7UIV - chains J and K of the 14 polymer chains in the assembly; structure by electron microscopy, 3.38 A resolution.

# Chain J (and K)
Molecule: ATP-dependent Clp protease proteolytic subunit
From: Escherichia coli
Notes: EC 3.4.21.92; chain K of this document is another copy of the same molecule, construct and numbering; everything in this record applies to it too
UniProtKB: A0A0K4NM46 (A0A0K4NM46_ECOLX); residues 1-193 here correspond to UniProt positions 15-207 (UniProt number = residue number + 14)
Sequence (201 residues; numbered 1 to 201; the number before each row is that of its first residue):
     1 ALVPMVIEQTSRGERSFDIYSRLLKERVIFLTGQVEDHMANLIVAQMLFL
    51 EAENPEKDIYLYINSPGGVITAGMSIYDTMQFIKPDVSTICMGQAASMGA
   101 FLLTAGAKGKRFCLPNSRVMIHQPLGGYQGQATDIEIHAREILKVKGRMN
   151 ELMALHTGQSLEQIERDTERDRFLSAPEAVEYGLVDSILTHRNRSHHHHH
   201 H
Unresolved in the structure: 1, 193-201
Sequence notes: expression tag (194-201)

# How chain J and chain K interact
Contacting residue pairs - 54 pairs, chain J then chain K:
  Val3(J) - Leu2(K)  hydrophobic
  Arg12(J) - Gln9(K)  hydrogen bond
  Arg12(J) - Gly13(K)
  Arg12(J) - Glu14(K)  salt bridge
  Arg15(J) - Ile7(K)
  Arg15(J) - Glu14(K)
  Phe17(J) - Ile7(K)  hydrophobic
  Asp18(J) - Leu2(K)
  Ser21(J) - Met5(K)
  Leu24(J) - Pro4(K)  hydrophobic
  Asp37(J) - Thr32(K)
  Asp37(J) - Asn64(K)
  His38(J) - Thr32(K)
  Asn41(J) - Tyr20(K)
  Asn41(J) - Phe30(K)
  Asn41(J) - Thr32(K)  hydrogen bond
  Leu42(J) - Val3(K)  hydrophobic
  Leu42(J) - Pro4(K)
  Leu42(J) - Ile19(K)  hydrophobic
  Leu42(J) - Tyr20(K)
  Val44(J) - Met92(K)  hydrophobic
  Ala45(J) - Ile19(K)  hydrophobic
  Gln46(J) - Pro4(K)
  Leu48(J) - Tyr62(K)  hydrophobic
  Phe49(J) - Val6(K)  hydrophobic
  Thr71(J) - Gly93(K)
  Thr71(J) - Gln94(K)  hydrogen bond
  Ser75(J) - Asn64(K)
  Ser75(J) - Gly93(K)
  Tyr77(J) - Asn116(K)
  Asp78(J) - Leu114(K)
  Asp78(J) - Pro115(K)
  Asp78(J) - Asn116(K)  hydrogen bond
  Thr79(J) - Met92(K)
  Gln81(J) - Pro115(K)
  Gln81(J) - Asn116(K)
  Phe82(J) - Leu189(K)  hydrophobic
  Phe82(J) - Thr190(K)
  Phe82(J) - His191(K)
  Tyr128(J) - Asp171(K)
  Thr133(J) - Arg170(K)
  Asp134(J) - Arg170(K)  salt bridge
  Asp134(J) - Asp171(K)
  Ile137(J) - Asp171(K)
  Ile137(J) - Phe173(K)  hydrophobic
  His138(J) - Asp171(K)  salt bridge
  His138(J) - Phe173(K)
  Glu141(J) - Arg118(K)  salt bridge
  Glu141(J) - Phe173(K)
  Lys144(J) - Arg118(K)
  Val145(J) - Arg118(K)
  Arg148(J) - Asn116(K)  hydrogen bond (side chain-backbone)
  Arg148(J) - Arg118(K)
  Leu152(J) - Asn116(K)
Other interface residues (no listed pair), chain J (37 interface residues in all): Glu14, Glu53, Met74, Gln131
Other interface residues (no listed pair), chain K (32 interface residues in all): Leu23, Gly33, Ser117, Arg192

# Summary
Chain J and chain K form an interface of 37 and 32 residues respectively; the contacts include 5 hydrogen
bonds and 4 salt bridges. Among the polar pairs are Arg12(J)-Glu14(K), Asp134(J)-Arg170(K) and
His138(J)-Asp171(K).
Both chains are ATP-dependent Clp protease proteolytic subunit (Escherichia coli). Entry 7UIV (ClpAP complex
bound to ClpS N-terminal extension, class IIa) was determined by electron microscopy, deposited together with
7UIW, 7UIX, 7UIZ, 7UJ0 and 7UIY.
